7EJJ - chains A and C of the 4 polymer chains in the assembly; structure by X-ray diffraction, 1.80 A resolution.

Chain A (and C):
Protein: 3-alpha-(Or 20-beta)-hydroxysteroid dehydrogenase
From: Lactobacillus kefiri
Notes: chain C of this document is another copy of the same molecule, construct and numbering; everything in this record applies to it too
UniProt: Q6WVP7 (Q6WVP7_LACKE); residues 3-252 here = UniProt positions 3-252
Sequence (250 residues; each row starts with the number of its first residue):
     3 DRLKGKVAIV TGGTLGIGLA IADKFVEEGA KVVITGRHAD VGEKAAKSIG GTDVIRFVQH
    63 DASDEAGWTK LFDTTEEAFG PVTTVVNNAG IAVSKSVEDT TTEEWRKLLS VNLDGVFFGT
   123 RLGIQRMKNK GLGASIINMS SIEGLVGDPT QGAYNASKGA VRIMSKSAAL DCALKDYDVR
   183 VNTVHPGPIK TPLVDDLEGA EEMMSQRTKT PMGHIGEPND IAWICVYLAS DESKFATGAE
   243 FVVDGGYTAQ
Sequence notes: engineered mutation Leu-147 (Phe in Q6WVP7), Gln-153 (Leu in Q6WVP7), Pro-190 (Tyr in Q6WVP7)
Curated features (UniProtKB/Swiss-Prot):
  - active site: Tyr-156 (Proton donor/acceptor)
  - binding site (NADP(+)): Thr-16 to Ile-19, Arg-39, His-40, Asp-63, Ala-64, Asn-90, Tyr-156, Lys-160, Ile-191 to Leu-195
  - binding site (Mg(2+)): Gln-252

Interface between chain A and chain C:
Contacting residue pairs (84; chain A residue first):
  Glu-67(A) / Thr-104(C)  hydrogen bond
  Ser-98(A) / Asp-173(C)
  Val-99(A) / Phe-119(C)
  Val-99(A) / Arg-123(C)
  Val-99(A) / Ser-169(C)
  Glu-100(A) / Arg-123(C)
  Glu-100(A) / Ile-126(C)
  Glu-100(A) / Gln-127(C)  hydrogen bond (backbone-side chain)
  Glu-100(A) / Lys-130(C)  salt bridge
  Glu-100(A) / Tyr-179(C)  hydrogen bond
  Thr-102(A) / Phe-119(C)
  Thr-102(A) / Arg-123(C)  hydrogen bond (backbone-side chain)
  Thr-103(A) / Arg-123(C)
  Thr-104(A) / Glu-67(C)  hydrogen bond
  Thr-104(A) / Phe-120(C)
  Thr-104(A) / Arg-123(C)  hydrogen bond
  Trp-107(A) / Leu-115(C)  hydrophobic
  Trp-107(A) / Asp-116(C)  hydrogen bond
  Trp-107(A) / Phe-119(C)  hydrophobic
  Trp-107(A) / Met-166(C)  hydrophobic
  Arg-108(A) / Asp-116(C)  salt bridge
  Arg-108(A) / Phe-120(C)
  Leu-115(A) / Trp-107(C)  hydrophobic
  Leu-115(A) / Leu-111(C)  hydrophobic
  Asp-116(A) / Trp-107(C)  hydrogen bond
  Asp-116(A) / Arg-108(C)  salt bridge
  Phe-119(A) / Val-99(C)
  Phe-119(A) / Thr-102(C)
  Phe-119(A) / Trp-107(C)  hydrophobic
  Phe-120(A) / Thr-104(C)
  Arg-123(A) / Val-99(C)
  Arg-123(A) / Glu-100(C)
  Arg-123(A) / Thr-102(C)  hydrogen bond (side chain-backbone)
  Arg-123(A) / Thr-103(C)
  Arg-123(A) / Thr-104(C)  hydrogen bond
  Ile-126(A) / Glu-100(C)
  Gln-127(A) / Glu-100(C)
  Lys-130(A) / Glu-100(C)  salt bridge
  Glu-145(A) / Ile-165(C)
  Gly-146(A) / Ile-165(C)
  Val-148(A) / Ile-165(C)
  Gly-149(A) / Lys-168(C)
  Gly-149(A) / Ser-169(C)
  Gly-149(A) / Leu-172(C)
  Asp-150(A) / Ser-169(C)  hydrogen bond (backbone-side chain)
  Pro-151(A) / Ser-169(C)
  Pro-151(A) / Asp-173(C)
  Pro-151(A) / Leu-176(C)  hydrophobic
  Gly-154(A) / Met-166(C)
  Gly-154(A) / Ser-169(C)
  Asn-157(A) / Ile-165(C)
  Asn-157(A) / Ser-169(C)
  Ala-158(A) / Ala-162(C)
  Ala-158(A) / Met-166(C)  hydrophobic
  Gly-161(A) / Gly-161(C)
  Gly-161(A) / Ala-162(C)
  Gly-161(A) / Ile-165(C)
  Ala-162(A) / Ala-158(C)
  Ala-162(A) / Gly-161(C)
  Ala-162(A) / Ala-162(C)
  Arg-164(A) / Arg-164(C)
  Arg-164(A) / Ile-165(C)
  Ile-165(A) / Glu-145(C)
  Ile-165(A) / Gly-146(C)
  Ile-165(A) / Val-148(C)
  Ile-165(A) / Asn-157(C)
  Ile-165(A) / Gly-161(C)
  Ile-165(A) / Arg-164(C)
  Met-166(A) / Trp-107(C)  hydrophobic
  Met-166(A) / Gly-154(C)
  Met-166(A) / Ala-158(C)  hydrophobic
  Lys-168(A) / Gly-149(C)
  Ser-169(A) / Val-99(C)
  Ser-169(A) / Gly-149(C)
  Ser-169(A) / Asp-150(C)  hydrogen bond (side chain-backbone)
  Ser-169(A) / Pro-151(C)
  Ser-169(A) / Gly-154(C)
  Ser-169(A) / Asn-157(C)
  Leu-172(A) / Gly-149(C)
  Leu-172(A) / Asp-150(C)
  Asp-173(A) / Ser-98(C)
  Asp-173(A) / Pro-151(C)
  Leu-176(A) / Pro-151(C)  hydrophobic
  Tyr-179(A) / Glu-100(C)  hydrogen bond
Also at the interface, not in a pair above, chain A (42 interface residues in all): Leu-111, Thr-122, Leu-147, Gln-153, Ala-170
Also at the interface, not in a pair above, chain C (42 interface residues in all): Thr-122, Leu-147, Gln-153, Ala-170

Overview:
Chain A and chain C each contribute 42 residues to their interface; the contacts include 13 hydrogen bonds and
4 salt bridges. Among the polar pairs are Glu-100(A)/Lys-130(C), Arg-108(A)/Asp-116(C) and
Glu-67(A)/Thr-104(C).
Both chains are 3-alpha-(Or 20-beta)-hydroxysteroid dehydrogenase (Lactobacillus kefiri). Entry 7EJJ (Crystal
structure of KRED F147L/L153Q/Y190P variant and methyl methacrylate complex) was determined by X-ray
diffraction (same publication as 7EJH, 7EJI, 7VDO and 7VE7).
